PDB entry 9FXK | X-ray diffraction, 2.33 A resolution | chains A and D of the 4 polymer chains in the assembly

Chain A (and D):
Name: Transcriptional repressor NrdR
From: Escherichia coli
Notes: chain D of this document is another copy of the same molecule, construct and numbering; everything in this record applies to it too
UniProt: P0A8D0 (NRDR_ECOLI); numbering as in UniProt (aligned over 1-149)
Amino-acid sequence (155 residues; each row starts with the number of its first residue):
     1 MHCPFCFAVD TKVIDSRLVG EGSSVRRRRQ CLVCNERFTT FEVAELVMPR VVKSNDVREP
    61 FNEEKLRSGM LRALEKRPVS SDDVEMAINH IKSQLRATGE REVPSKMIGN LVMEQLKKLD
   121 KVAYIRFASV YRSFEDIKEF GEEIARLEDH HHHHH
Unresolved in the structure: 151-155
Sequence notes: expression tag (150-155)
Metal / ion sites: Zn2+: Cys3, Cys6, Cys31, Cys34
Residues lining bound ligands:
  - AMP-PNP (ANP; phosphoaminophosphonic acid-adenylate ester): Val51, Lys53, Ser54, Glu59, Pro60, Phe61, Asn62, Lys65, Leu66, Ser105, Ile108, Gly109, Val112, Phe127, Tyr131
  - 2'-deoxyadenosine 5'-triphosphate (DTP), molecule 1: Lys53, Glu59, Lys65, Gly69, Arg72, Ala73, Arg126, Phe127, Val130, Tyr131
  - 2'-deoxyadenosine 5'-triphosphate (DTP), molecule 2: Arg72, Ala73, Glu75, Lys76
Swiss-Prot annotation at these positions:
  - zinc finger: Cys3 to Cys34
From the paper describing this entry:
  - Zn2+ coordination: Cys3, Cys6, Cys31, Cys34
  - self-association interface (contacts with another copy of this molecule): Arg29, Thr39 to Glu45
  - specificity-determining residues: Phe127
  - binding site for AMP-PNP: Val51, Lys53, Glu59, Lys76
  - binding site for 2'-deoxyadenosine 5'-triphosphate: Lys53, Lys65
  - mutagenesis - K53A: abolished binding to second nucleotide (citing earlier work)

Interface between chain A and chain D:
Pairs across the interface (59):
  Met1(A) - Leu18(D)
  Met1(A) - Gly22(D)
  Met1(A) - Ser23(D)
  Met1(A) - Val25(D)  hydrophobic
  Met1(A) - Ala44(D)  hydrophobic
  His2(A) - Leu18(D)
  His2(A) - Glu21(D)
  His2(A) - Gly22(D)  hydrogen bond (backbone-backbone)
  His2(A) - Ser23(D)
  His2(A) - Met86(D)
  Pro4(A) - Leu46(D)  hydrophobic
  Pro4(A) - Ser93(D)
  Phe5(A) - Leu46(D)  hydrophobic
  Phe5(A) - Ser93(D)  hydrogen bond (backbone-side chain)
  Phe5(A) - Arg96(D)
  Phe7(A) - His90(D)
  Phe7(A) - Ser93(D)
  Leu18(A) - Met1(D)  hydrophobic
  Leu18(A) - His2(D)
  Gly22(A) - Met1(D)
  Gly22(A) - His2(D)  hydrogen bond (backbone-backbone)
  Ser23(A) - Met1(D)
  Ser24(A) - Met1(D)
  Arg27(A) - Arg27(D)
  Arg27(A) - Glu42(D)  salt bridge
  Arg29(A) - Glu42(D)  salt bridge
  Glu36(A) - Arg96(D)  salt bridge
  Phe38(A) - Leu46(D)  hydrophobic
  Thr39(A) - Ala44(D)
  Thr39(A) - Glu45(D)  hydrogen bond (backbone-backbone)
  Thr40(A) - Glu42(D)  hydrogen bond
  Thr40(A) - Val43(D)  hydrogen bond (side chain-backbone)
  Thr40(A) - Ala44(D)
  Phe41(A) - Phe41(D)
  Phe41(A) - Glu42(D)
  Phe41(A) - Val43(D)  hydrogen bond (backbone-backbone)
  Phe41(A) - Glu45(D)
  Glu42(A) - Met1(D)
  Glu42(A) - Arg27(D)  salt bridge
  Glu42(A) - Arg29(D)  salt bridge
  Glu42(A) - Thr40(D)  hydrogen bond
  Glu42(A) - Phe41(D)
  Glu42(A) - Glu42(D)
  Val43(A) - Thr40(D)
  Val43(A) - Phe41(D)  hydrogen bond (backbone-backbone)
  Ala44(A) - Phe38(D)  hydrophobic
  Ala44(A) - Thr39(D)
  Ala44(A) - Thr40(D)
  Glu45(A) - Thr39(D)  hydrogen bond (backbone-backbone)
  Leu46(A) - Pro4(D)  hydrophobic
  Ser93(A) - Glu36(D)  hydrogen bond
  Arg96(A) - Phe5(D)
  Arg96(A) - Arg28(D)  hydrogen bond (backbone-side chain)
  Arg96(A) - Glu36(D)  salt bridge
  Arg96(A) - Arg37(D)  hydrogen bond (side chain-backbone)
  Ala97(A) - Arg28(D)
  Gly99(A) - Arg26(D)  hydrogen bond (backbone-side chain)
  Gly99(A) - Arg28(D)
  Arg101(A) - Phe41(D)
Interface residues without a listed pair, chain A (27 interface residues in all): Val25
Interface residues without a listed pair, chain D (30 interface residues in all): Ser24, Asn89

Summary:
27 residues of chain A and 30 residues of chain D are in contact, with 14 hydrogen bonds and 6 salt bridges.
Polar pairs include Arg27(A)-Glu42(D), Arg29(A)-Glu42(D) and Glu36(A)-Arg96(D). The paper reports a binding
site for AMP-PNP at Val51(A), Lys53(A) and Glu59(A) among others; K53A of chain A abolishes binding to second
nucleotide.
Both chains are Transcriptional repressor NrdR (Escherichia coli). Entry 9FXK (Transcription repressor NrdR
from E. coli, AMPPNP/ATP-bound state) was determined by X-ray diffraction together with 9FVR and 9FZF from the
same study.
